PDB entry 6EKD | X-ray diffraction, 2.10 A resolution | chain A

[Chain A]
Name: Mitogen-activated protein kinase 10
Source organism: Homo sapiens
Notes: EC 2.7.11.24
UniProt: P53779 (MK10_HUMAN), isoform P53779-2; numbering as in UniProt (aligned over 39-402)
Sequence (367 residues; numbered 36 to 402; the number before each row is that of its first residue):
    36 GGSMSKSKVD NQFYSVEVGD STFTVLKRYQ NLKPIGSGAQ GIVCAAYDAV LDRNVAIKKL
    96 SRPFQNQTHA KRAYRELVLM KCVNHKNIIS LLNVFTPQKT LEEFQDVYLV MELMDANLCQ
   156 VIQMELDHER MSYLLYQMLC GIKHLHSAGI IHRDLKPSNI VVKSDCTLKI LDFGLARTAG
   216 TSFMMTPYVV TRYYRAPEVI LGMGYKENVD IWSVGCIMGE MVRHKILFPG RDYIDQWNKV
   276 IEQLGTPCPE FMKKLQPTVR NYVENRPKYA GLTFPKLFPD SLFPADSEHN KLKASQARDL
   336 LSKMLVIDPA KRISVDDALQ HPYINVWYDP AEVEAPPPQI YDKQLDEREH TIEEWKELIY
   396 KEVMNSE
Unresolved in the structure: 36-45, 211-224, 365-380, 401-402
Differences from the reference sequence: expression tag (36-38)
Cystine bridges: Cys-283 forms a disulfide with the same residue of a neighbouring copy of this chain
Covalently attached groups: beta-mercaptoethanol (BME) linked to Cys-201
Ligand contacts: B9K (4-(4-methyl-2-methylsulfanyl-1H-imidazol-5-yl)-N-(4-morpholin-4-ylphenyl)pyridin-2-amine): Ile-70, Gly-71, Ser-72, Gly-73, Val-78, Ala-91, Lys-93, Ile-124, Met-146, Glu-147, Leu-148, Met-149, Asp-150, Ala-151, Asn-152, Gln-155, Ser-193, Val-196, Leu-206
UniProt features mapped onto this chain:
  - motif: Thr-221 to Tyr-223 (TXY)
  - active site: Asp-189 (Proton acceptor)
  - binding site (ATP): Ile-70 to Val-78, Lys-93
  - modified residue: Thr-221 (Phosphothreonine), Tyr-223 (Phosphotyrosine)
What the authors report for this chain:
  - binding site for B9K: Ile-70, Gly-76, Val-78, Lys-93, Met-146, Met-149, Asn-152, Val-196, Leu-206
  - specificity-determining residues: Met-146
  - conformationally variable residues (side-chain flip): Met-146

[Summary]
Chain A binds compound B9K. UniProt lists active-site residue Asp-189 and 10 ATP-binding residues. The paper
reports a binding site for B9K at Ile-70, Gly-76 and Val-78 among others; the specificity determinant Met-146.
Chain A is Mitogen-activated protein kinase 10 (Homo sapiens); the structure, Crystal structure of JNK3 in
complex with a pyridinylimidazole inhibitor, was determined by X-ray diffraction together with 6EMH and 6EQ9
from the same study.
